Entry 1BZ0 (X-ray diffraction, 1.50 A resolution); this record covers chains A and D of the 4 polymer chains in the assembly.

Chain A:
Molecule: Protein (hemoglobin alpha chain)
Source organism: Homo sapiens
UniProt: P69905 (HBA_HUMAN); residues 1-141 here = UniProt positions 1-141
Amino-acid sequence (141 residues; row label = number of the first residue in the row):
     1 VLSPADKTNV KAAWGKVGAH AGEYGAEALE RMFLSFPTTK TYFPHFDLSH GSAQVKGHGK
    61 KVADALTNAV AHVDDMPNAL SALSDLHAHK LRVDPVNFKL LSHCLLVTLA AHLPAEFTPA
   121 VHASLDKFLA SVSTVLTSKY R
Bound ions: heme Fe near H87 (its only coordinating residue here)
Small-molecule neighbours: heme (HEM): M32, T39, Y42, F43, H45, F46, H58, K61, V62, A65, L66, L83, L86, H87, L91, V93, N97, F98, L101, V132, L136
Swiss-Prot annotation at these positions:
  - site: K61 (Not glycated)
  - natural variant: D6 (A6D: In J-Toronto; this construct carries the variant), A13 (A13D: In J-Paris 1/J-Aljezur), E27 (A27E: In Shenyang; this construct carries the variant), K61 (K61N: In Zambia; deletion: In Clinic), D64 (A64D: In Pontoise; this construct carries the variant), D75 (D75A: In Lille; D75G: In Chapel Hill; D75N: In G-Pest), A111 (A111D: In Petah Tikva)

Chain D:
Molecule: Protein (hemoglobin beta chain)
Source organism: Homo sapiens
UniProt: P68871 (HBB_HUMAN); residue numbers follow UniProt; this construct covers 1-146
Amino-acid sequence (146 residues; each row starts with the number of its first residue):
     1 VHLTPEEKSA VTALWGKVNV DEVGGEALGR LLVVYPWTQR FFESFGDLST PDAVMGNPKV
    61 KAHGKKVLGA FSDGLAHLDN LKGTFATLSE LHCDKLHVDP ENFRLLGNVL VCVLAHHFGK
   121 EFTPPVQAAY QKVVAGVANA LAHKYH
Bound ions: heme Fe near H92 (its only coordinating residue here)
Small-molecule neighbours: heme (HEM): L31, T38, F41, F42, F45, H63, K66, V67, A70, F71, F85, L88, L91, H92, L96, V98, N102, F103, L106, V137, L141
Swiss-Prot annotation at these positions:
  - natural variant: L3 (H3L: In Graz; this construct carries the variant), E7 (E7A: In G-Makassar; E7K: In Hb C; E7Q: In Machida; E7V: In SKCA), K8 (E8K: In G-Siriraj; this construct carries the variant), V11 (A11V: In Iraq-Halabja; this construct carries the variant), G16 (W16G: In Randwick; this construct carries the variant), V23 (E23V: In D-Granada; this construct carries the variant), G24 (V24G: In Miyashiro; this construct carries the variant), G25 (G25D: In Moscva; G25R: In Riverdale-Bronx; G25V: In Savannah), L32 (L32P: In Yokohama), V33 (L33V: In Muscat; this construct carries the variant), R40 (Q40R: In Tianshui; this construct carries the variant), F42 (F42Y: In Mequon; deletion: In Bruxelles), 11 further natural variant entries in UniProt

How chain A and chain D interact:
Contacting residue pairs (25):
  P37(A) with H146(D)
  T38(A) with P100(D)
  K40(A) with H146(D), hydrogen bond (side chain-backbone)
  T41(A) with H97(D); D99(D); Y145(D)
  Y42(A) with R40(D); D99(D), hydrogen bond
  P44(A) with H97(D)
  L91(A) with R40(D), hydrogen bond (backbone-side chain)
  R92(A) with W37(D); R40(D), hydrogen bond (backbone-side chain); E43(D), salt bridge
  D94(A) with W37(D), hydrogen bond; D99(D); E101(D); L105(D)
  P95(A) with W37(D)
  V96(A) with E101(D)
  N97(A) with D99(D)
  Y140(A) with P36(D); W37(D), hydrophobic
  R141(A) with V34(D), hydrogen bond (side chain-backbone); Y35(D); P36(D)
Also at the interface, not in a pair above, chain D (15 interface residues in all): Q39, V98

Summary:
14 residues of chain A and 15 residues of chain D are in contact; the contacts include 6 hydrogen bonds and 1
salt bridge. Polar contacts include R92(A)-E43(D), K40(A)-H146(D) and Y42(A)-D99(D). Chain A binds heme. Bound
to chain D: heme.
Here chain A is Protein (hemoglobin alpha chain) and chain D is Protein (hemoglobin beta chain), both from
Homo sapiens. Entry 1BZ0 (Hemoglobin A (human, deoxy, high salt)) was determined by X-ray diffraction.
